Entry 6RXI (X-ray diffraction, 2.00 A resolution); this record covers chain A.

== Chain A ==
Protein: Lysozyme C
Organism: Gallus gallus
Notes: EC 3.2.1.17
Reference sequence: P00698 (LYSC_CHICK); residues 1-129 here correspond to UniProt positions 19-147 (UniProt number = residue number + 18)
Amino-acid sequence (129 residues; each row starts with the number of its first residue):
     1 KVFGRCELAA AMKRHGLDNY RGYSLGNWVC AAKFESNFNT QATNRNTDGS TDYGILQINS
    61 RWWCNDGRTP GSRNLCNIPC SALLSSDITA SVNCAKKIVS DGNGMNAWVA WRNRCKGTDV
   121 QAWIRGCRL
Disulfide bonds: Cys6-Cys127, Cys30-Cys115, Cys64-Cys80, Cys76-Cys94
Curated features (UniProtKB/Swiss-Prot):
  - active site: Glu35, Asp52
  - binding site (substrate): Asp101

== Summary ==
UniProt lists active-site residues Glu35 and Asp52 and substrate-binding residue Asp101.
Chain A is Lysozyme C (Gallus gallus); the structure, In-flow serial synchrotron crystallography using a
3D-printed microfluidic device (3D-MiXD): Lysozyme, was determined by X-ray diffraction, deposited together
with 6RXH.
